3UL5 - chains A and B; structure by X-ray diffraction, 2.30 A resolution.

# Chain A (and B)
Molecule: Canecystatin-1
Source organism: Saccharum officinarum
Notes: chain B of this document is another copy of the same molecule, construct and numbering; everything in this record applies to it too
UniProtKB: Q7Y0Q9 (Q7Y0Q9_SACOF); residues 1-106 here = UniProt positions 1-106
Chain sequence (139 residues; row label = number of the first residue in the row; numbers below 1 keep their minus sign (Met-32 is residue -32)):
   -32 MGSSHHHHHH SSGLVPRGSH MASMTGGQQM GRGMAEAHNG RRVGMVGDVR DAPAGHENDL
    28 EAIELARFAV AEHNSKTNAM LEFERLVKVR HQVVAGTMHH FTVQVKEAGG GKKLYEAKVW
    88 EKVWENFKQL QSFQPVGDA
Disordered / not traced: -32 to 22, 105-106 (chain B: -32 to 23, 105-106)
Differences from the reference sequence: expression tag (-32 to 0)
Reported in the primary citation:
  - self-association interface (contacts with another copy of this molecule); pairs are residue here / residue on that copy: Val61-Trp87, Met65-Val61, Val60
  - conformationally variable residues (loop rearrangement, side-chain flip): Val60 to Gly63, Val61 to Thr64, Trp87
  - contacts within the chain: Met65-Trp87, Val90-Trp91

# Interface between chain A and chain B
Pairs across the interface (99):
  Ala29(A) - Phe68(B)
  Leu32(A) - His66(B)
  Leu32(A) - Phe68(B)  hydrophobic
  Leu32(A) - Glu88(B)
  Leu32(A) - Lys95(B)
  Ala33(A) - Phe68(B)
  Ala33(A) - Val70(B)  hydrophobic
  Phe35(A) - Lys95(B)
  Phe35(A) - Gln96(B)
  Phe35(A) - Leu97(B)
  Ala36(A) - Ala84(B)  hydrophobic
  Ala36(A) - Val86(B)  hydrophobic
  Ala36(A) - Leu97(B)
  Glu39(A) - Leu97(B)
  His40(A) - Leu97(B)
  His40(A) - Phe100(B)
  Met47(A) - Ala75(B)
  Leu48(A) - Lys73(B)
  Leu48(A) - Glu74(B)
  Leu48(A) - Tyr82(B)  hydrophobic
  Leu48(A) - Phe100(B)  hydrophobic
  Glu49(A) - Val72(B)
  Glu49(A) - Lys73(B)  hydrogen bond (backbone-backbone)
  Phe50(A) - Val70(B)  hydrophobic
  Glu51(A) - Gln71(B)  hydrogen bond (backbone-backbone)
  Glu51(A) - Lys73(B)
  Glu51(A) - Lys79(B)
  Arg52(A) - Val70(B)
  Arg52(A) - Gln71(B)  hydrogen bond (backbone-backbone)
  Leu53(A) - Phe68(B)  hydrophobic
  Leu53(A) - Thr69(B)
  Val54(A) - Thr69(B)  hydrogen bond (backbone-backbone)
  Lys55(A) - His67(B)
  Lys55(A) - Phe68(B)
  Lys55(A) - Thr69(B)  hydrogen bond (backbone-backbone)
  Val56(A) - His67(B)
  Arg57(A) - Met65(B)
  Arg57(A) - His66(B)
  Arg57(A) - His67(B)  hydrogen bond (backbone-backbone)
  His58(A) - Thr64(B)
  His58(A) - Met65(B)
  His58(A) - His66(B)  hydrogen bond
  Gln59(A) - Thr64(B)
  Gln59(A) - Met65(B)  hydrogen bond (backbone-backbone)
  Gln59(A) - His67(B)  hydrogen bond
  Val60(A) - Gly63(B)
  Val61(A) - Val61(B)
  Val61(A) - Ala62(B)
  Val61(A) - Gly63(B)  hydrogen bond (backbone-backbone)
  Val61(A) - Trp87(B)  hydrophobic
  Ala62(A) - Val61(B)
  Gly63(A) - Val60(B)
  Gly63(A) - Val61(B)  hydrogen bond (backbone-backbone)
  Thr64(A) - His58(B)
  Thr64(A) - Gln59(B)
  Met65(A) - Arg57(B)
  Met65(A) - His58(B)
  Met65(A) - Gln59(B)  hydrogen bond (backbone-backbone)
  His66(A) - Leu32(B)
  His66(A) - Arg57(B)
  His66(A) - His58(B)  hydrogen bond
  His67(A) - Lys55(B)
  His67(A) - Val56(B)
  His67(A) - Arg57(B)  hydrogen bond (backbone-backbone)
  His67(A) - Gln59(B)  hydrogen bond
  Phe68(A) - Ala29(B)
  Phe68(A) - Leu32(B)  hydrophobic
  Phe68(A) - Leu53(B)  hydrophobic
  Phe68(A) - Lys55(B)
  Phe68(A) - Val56(B)  hydrophobic
  Thr69(A) - Leu53(B)
  Thr69(A) - Val54(B)  hydrogen bond (backbone-backbone)
  Thr69(A) - Lys55(B)  hydrogen bond (backbone-backbone)
  Val70(A) - Ala33(B)  hydrophobic
  Val70(A) - Phe50(B)  hydrophobic
  Val70(A) - Arg52(B)
  Val70(A) - Leu53(B)  hydrophobic
  Gln71(A) - Phe50(B)
  Gln71(A) - Glu51(B)  hydrogen bond (backbone-backbone)
  Gln71(A) - Arg52(B)  hydrogen bond (backbone-backbone)
  Val72(A) - Glu49(B)
  Lys73(A) - Leu48(B)
  Lys73(A) - Glu49(B)  hydrogen bond (backbone-backbone)
  Lys73(A) - Glu51(B)
  Glu74(A) - Leu48(B)
  Lys79(A) - Glu51(B)  salt bridge
  Tyr82(A) - Leu48(B)  hydrophobic
  Ala84(A) - Ala36(B)  hydrophobic
  Val86(A) - Ala36(B)  hydrophobic
  Trp87(A) - Val61(B)  hydrophobic
  Lys95(A) - Leu32(B)
  Lys95(A) - Phe35(B)
  Leu97(A) - Ala36(B)
  Leu97(A) - Glu39(B)
  Leu97(A) - His40(B)
  Leu97(A) - Lys43(B)
  Phe100(A) - Ala36(B)
  Phe100(A) - His40(B)
  Phe100(A) - Leu48(B)  hydrophobic
Other interface residues (no listed pair), chain A (48 interface residues in all): Val37, Lys43, Leu81, Glu88, Gln96
Other interface residues (no listed pair), chain B (48 interface residues in all): Val37, Met47

# Summary
The chain A/chain B interface involves 48 residues from each chain; the contacts include 20 hydrogen bonds and
1 salt bridge. Polar contacts include Lys79(A)-Glu51(B), His58(A)-His66(B) and Gln59(A)-His67(B). The paper
reports conformational variability at Val60(A), Val61(A) and Trp87(A); a self-association interface involving
Val60(A), Val61(A) and Met65(A) among others.
Both chains are Canecystatin-1 (Saccharum officinarum). Entry 3UL5 (Saccharum officinarum canecystatin-1 in
space group C2221) was determined by X-ray diffraction together with 3UL6 from the same study.
